Entry 8HJ4 (electron microscopy, 3.10 A resolution); this record covers chains A and C of the 3 polymer chains in the assembly.

Chain A:
Protein: CRISPR-associated endonuclease Cas9
Source organism: Neisseria meningitidis serogroup C (strain 8013)
Notes: EC 3.1.-.-
Reference sequence: C9X1G5 (CAS9_NEIM8); numbering as in UniProt (aligned over 1-1082)
Sequence (1083 residues; row label = number of the first residue in the row; numbering starts at 0):
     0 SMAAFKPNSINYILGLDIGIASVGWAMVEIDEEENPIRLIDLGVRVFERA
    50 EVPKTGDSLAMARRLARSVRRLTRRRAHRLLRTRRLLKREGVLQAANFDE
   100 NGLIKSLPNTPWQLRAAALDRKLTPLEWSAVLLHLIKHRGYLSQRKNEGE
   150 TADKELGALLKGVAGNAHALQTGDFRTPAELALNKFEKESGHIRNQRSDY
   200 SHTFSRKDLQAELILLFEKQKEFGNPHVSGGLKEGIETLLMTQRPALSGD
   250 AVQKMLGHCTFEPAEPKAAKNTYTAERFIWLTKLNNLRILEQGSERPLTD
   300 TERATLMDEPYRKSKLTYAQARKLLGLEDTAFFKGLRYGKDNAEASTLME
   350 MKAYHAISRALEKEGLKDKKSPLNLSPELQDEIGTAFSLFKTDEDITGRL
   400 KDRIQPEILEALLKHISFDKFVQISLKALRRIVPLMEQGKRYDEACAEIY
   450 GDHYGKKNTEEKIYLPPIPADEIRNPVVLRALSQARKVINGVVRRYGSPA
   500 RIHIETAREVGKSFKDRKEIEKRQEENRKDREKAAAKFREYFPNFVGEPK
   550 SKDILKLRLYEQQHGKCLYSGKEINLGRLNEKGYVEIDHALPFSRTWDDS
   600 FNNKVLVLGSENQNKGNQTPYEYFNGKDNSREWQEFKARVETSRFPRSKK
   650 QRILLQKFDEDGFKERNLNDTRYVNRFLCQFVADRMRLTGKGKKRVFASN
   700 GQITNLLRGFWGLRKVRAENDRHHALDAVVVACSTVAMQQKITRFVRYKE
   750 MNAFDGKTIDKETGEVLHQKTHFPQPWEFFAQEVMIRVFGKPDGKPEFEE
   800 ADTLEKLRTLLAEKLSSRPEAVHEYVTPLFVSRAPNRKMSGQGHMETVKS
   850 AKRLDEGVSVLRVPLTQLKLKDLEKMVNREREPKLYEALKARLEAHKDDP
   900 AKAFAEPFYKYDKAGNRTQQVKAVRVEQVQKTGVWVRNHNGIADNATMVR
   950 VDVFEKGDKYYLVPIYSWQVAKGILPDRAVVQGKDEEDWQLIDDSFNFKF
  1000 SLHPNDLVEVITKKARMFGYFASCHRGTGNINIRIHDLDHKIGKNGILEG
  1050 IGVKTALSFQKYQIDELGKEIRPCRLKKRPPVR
Not modelled in the structure: 0-7, 144-152, 440-457, 754-768
Sequence notes: expression tag (0)
Swiss-Prot annotation at these positions:
  - active site: Asp16 (For RuvC-like nuclease domain), His588 (Proton acceptor for HNH nuclease domain)
  - binding site (Mg(2+)): Asp16, Glu504, Glu508, His723
  - mutagenesis: Asp16 (D16A: Does not restore CRISPR interference during plasmid transformation to deletion mutant), His588 (H588A: Does not restore CRISPR interference during plasmid transformation to deletion mutant)

Chain C:
Protein: Phage protein
Source organism: Simonsiella muelleri ATCC 29453
Reference sequence: V9H5N5 (V9H5N5_9NEIS); residue numbers follow UniProt; this construct covers 1-130
Sequence (131 residues; row label = number of the first residue in the row; numbering starts at 0):
     0 SMNNSIKFHVSYDGTARALFNTKEQAEKYCLVEEINDEMNGYKRKSWEEK
    50 LREENCASVQDWVEKNYTSSYSDLFNICEIEVSSAGQLVKIDNTEVDDFV
   100 ENCYGFTLEDDLEEFNKAKQYLQKFYAECEN
Not modelled in the structure: 0
Sequence notes: expression tag (0)
Reported in the primary citation:
  - mutagenesis - D36A/E37A: abolished binding to CRISPR-associated endonuclease Cas9 (chain A)

How chain A and chain C interact:
Residue-residue contacts (54; chain A residue first):
  Pro52(A) - Ser69(C)  hydrogen bond (backbone-side chain)
  Lys53(A) - Leu30(C)
  Lys53(A) - Glu33(C)
  Lys53(A) - Ile34(C)
  Lys53(A) - Glu37(C)  salt bridge
  Lys53(A) - Ser69(C)
  Thr54(A) - Trp46(C)
  Thr54(A) - Lys49(C)  hydrogen bond
  Thr54(A) - Trp61(C)
  Asp56(A) - Lys49(C)  salt bridge
  Ala61(A) - Tyr41(C)
  Leu64(A) - Tyr41(C)
  Ala65(A) - Tyr41(C)  hydrophobic
  Val68(A) - Tyr41(C)  hydrophobic
  Lys153(A) - Glu48(C)
  Lys153(A) - Arg51(C)
  Lys153(A) - Glu52(C)
  Glu154(A) - Arg51(C)  salt bridge
  Met844(A) - Tyr11(C)  hydrogen bond
  Met844(A) - Asp36(C)
  Glu845(A) - Asp36(C)  hydrogen bond (backbone-side chain)
  Glu845(A) - Asn39(C)
  Glu845(A) - Gly40(C)
  Glu845(A) - Tyr41(C)  hydrogen bond (side chain-backbone)
  Thr846(A) - Asp36(C)  hydrogen bond
  Thr846(A) - Asn39(C)  hydrogen bond
  Val928(A) - Thr14(C)
  Lys930(A) - Thr14(C)
  Asp943(A) - Tyr11(C)
  Asn944(A) - Tyr11(C)  hydrogen bond (backbone-side chain)
  Asn944(A) - Asp12(C)
  Asn944(A) - Leu73(C)
  Ala945(A) - Tyr11(C)
  Ala945(A) - Leu73(C)
  Met947(A) - Leu73(C)  hydrophobic
  Tyr965(A) - Asp12(C)
  Gln981(A) - Tyr103(C)  hydrogen bond
  Gly982(A) - Tyr120(C)
  Lys1012(A) - Glu100(C)
  Lys1013(A) - Asp97(C)  salt bridge
  Lys1013(A) - Glu100(C)  salt bridge
  Lys1013(A) - Asn101(C)  hydrogen bond
  Ala1021(A) - Asp72(C)
  Ser1022(A) - Asp72(C)  hydrogen bond
  His1024(A) - Asn75(C)
  His1024(A) - Cys77(C)  hydrogen bond
  Arg1025(A) - Asp12(C)
  Gly1026(A) - Gly13(C)
  Asn1029(A) - Cys102(C)
  Glu1048(A) - Asp91(C)
  Gly1049(A) - Asn101(C)
  Gly1049(A) - Cys102(C)  hydrogen bond (backbone-side chain)
  Gly1051(A) - Asn101(C)
  Thr1054(A) - Gly104(C)  hydrogen bond (side chain-backbone)
Other interface residues (no listed pair), chain A (39 interface residues in all): Gln866, Thr946, Cys1023, Asn1031, Lys1043
Other interface residues (no listed pair), chain C (38 interface residues in all): Ala15, Arg16, Lys22, Asn35, Lys42, Thr67, Tyr70
From the paper, about this interface:
  - pairs named by the authors: Pro52(A)-Ser69(C), Lys53(A)-Glu37(C), Asp56(A)-Lys49(C), Glu845(A)-Gly40(C) (backbone contact), Glu845(A)-Tyr41(C) (backbone contact), Glu845(A)-Asp36(C) (hydrogen bond), Thr846(A)-Asn39(C) (hydrogen bond), Thr846(A)-Asp36(C) (hydrogen bond), Asp943(A)-Arg16(C), Asn944(A)-Tyr11(C) (hydrogen bond), Lys1012(A)-Glu100(C), Lys1013(A)-Asp97(C)
  - interface residues, chain C: Lys22(C)

Summary:
39 residues of chain A face 38 of chain C across their interface, with 14 hydrogen bonds and 5 salt bridges.
Among the polar pairs are Lys53(A)-Glu37(C), Asp56(A)-Lys49(C) and Glu154(A)-Arg51(C). The paper describes
contacts between Pro52(A) and Ser69(C), Lys53(A) and Glu37(C) and Asp56(A) and Lys49(C) among others; backbone
contacts between Glu845(A) and Gly40(C) and Glu845(A) and Tyr41(C); hydrogen bonds between Glu845(A) and
Asp36(C), Thr846(A) and Asn39(C) and Thr846(A) and Asp36(C) among others. From the paper: D36A/E37A of chain C
abolish binding to CRISPR-associated endonuclease Cas9 (chain A); the interface residue Lys22(C).
Chain A is CRISPR-associated endonuclease Cas9 (Neisseria meningitidis serogroup C (strain 8013)) and chain C
is Phage protein (Simonsiella muelleri ATCC 29453); the structure, CryoEM structure of an anti-CRISPR protein
AcrIIC5 bound to Nme1Cas9-sgRNA complex, was determined by electron microscopy.
